7Y8B - chain A; structure by X-ray diffraction, 2.00 A resolution.

[Chain A]
Molecule: Spore coat protein A
Source organism: Bacillus subtilis subsp. subtilis str. 168
UniProtKB: P07788 (COTA_BACSU); numbering as in UniProt (aligned over 1-513)
Chain sequence (513 residues; row label = number of the first residue in the row):
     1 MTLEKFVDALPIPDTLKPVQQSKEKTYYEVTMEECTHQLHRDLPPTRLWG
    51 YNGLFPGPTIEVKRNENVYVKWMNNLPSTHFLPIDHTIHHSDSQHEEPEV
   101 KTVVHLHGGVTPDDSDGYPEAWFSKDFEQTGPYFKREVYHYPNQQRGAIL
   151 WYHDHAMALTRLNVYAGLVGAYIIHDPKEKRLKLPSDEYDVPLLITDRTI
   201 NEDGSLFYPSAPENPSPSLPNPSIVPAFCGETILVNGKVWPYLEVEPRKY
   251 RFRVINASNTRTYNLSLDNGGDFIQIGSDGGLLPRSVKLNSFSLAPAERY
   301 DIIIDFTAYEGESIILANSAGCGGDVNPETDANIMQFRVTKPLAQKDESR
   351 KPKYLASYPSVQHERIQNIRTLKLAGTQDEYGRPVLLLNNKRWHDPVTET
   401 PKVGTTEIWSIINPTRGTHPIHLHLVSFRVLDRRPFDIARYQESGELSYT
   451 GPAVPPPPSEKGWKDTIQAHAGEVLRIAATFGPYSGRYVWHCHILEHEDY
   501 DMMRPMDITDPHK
Not modelled in the structure: 1, 90-96, 214-217, 359-367, 512-513
Disulfide bonds: Cys229-Cys322
Bound ions: Cu ion site 1: His105, His422; Cu ion site 2: His107, His153, His493; Cu ion site 3: His155, His424, His491; Cu ion site 4: His419, Cys492, His497
Swiss-Prot annotation at these positions:
  - binding site (Cu cation): His105, His107, His153, His155, His419, His422, His424, His491, Cys492, His493, His497, Met502
  - site (Plays a crucial role in the protonation steps): Asp116, Glu498
  - mutagenesis: Asp116 (D116A: 5-fold decrease in catalytic efficiency with ABTS as substrate. 785-fold decrease in catalytic efficiency with 2,6-DMP as substrate ...), Arg146 (R146K: 357-fold decrease in catalytic efficiency with ABTS as substrate. 152-fold decrease in catalytic efficiency with SGZ as substrate), Leu386 (L386A: Slight decrease in catalytic efficiency. Shows minimal changes in the structure of the copper centers), Arg429 (R429K: 25-fold decrease in catalytic efficiency with ABTS as substrate. 30-fold decrease in catalytic efficiency with SGZ as substrate), Leu431 (L431F: Retains approximately 50% of the wild-type activity with both ABTS and SGZ), Arg476 (R476K: Retains approximately 20% of the wild-type activity with both ABTS and SGZ), Ala478 (A478F: Retains approximately 70% of the wild-type activity with both ABTS and SGZ), Thr480 (T480A: Retains approximately 60% of the wild-type activity with both ABTS and SGZ; T480F: Retains approximately 30% of the wild-type activity with SGZ but does not affect activity with ABTS), His491 (H491C: Decreases copper content. Strong decrease in catalytic efficiency with both ABTS and SGZ), His493 (H493A: Does not affect copper content. Strong decrease in catalytic efficiency with both ABTS and SGZ; H493C: Decreases copper content. Strong decrease in catalytic efficiency with both ABTS and SGZ), Ile494 (I494A: Strong decrease in catalytic efficiency. Significant differences in both the type 1 and type 2 copper centers), His497 (H497A: Loss of laccase activity. Mutant fails to develop the dark brown phenotype typical of the wild type strain. Decreases copper content), 2 further mutagenesis entries in UniProt

[In short]
His105 and His422 coordinate Cu ion site 1. His107, His153 and His493 coordinate Cu ion site 2. UniProt lists
12 Cu cation-binding residues and 14 mutagenesis sites.
Chain A is Spore coat protein A (Bacillus subtilis subsp. subtilis str. 168); the structure, Crystal structure
of CotA laccase complexed with syringic acid, was determined by X-ray diffraction, deposited together with
7Y8C.
